PDB entry 6M9X | X-ray diffraction, 1.81 A resolution | chains B and D of the 4 polymer chains in the assembly

Chain B (and D):
Name: Fluorescent protein lanFP10A
From: Branchiostoma floridae
Notes: chain D of this document is another copy of the same molecule, construct and numbering; everything in this record applies to it too
Reference sequence: C3YRA2 (C3YRA2_BRAFL); residues 2-219 here correspond to UniProt positions 9-226 (UniProt number = residue number + 7)
Sequence (227 residues; each row starts with the number of its first residue; note: 2 numbers in that range are skipped by the numbering (no residue carries them; nothing is unmodelled there)):
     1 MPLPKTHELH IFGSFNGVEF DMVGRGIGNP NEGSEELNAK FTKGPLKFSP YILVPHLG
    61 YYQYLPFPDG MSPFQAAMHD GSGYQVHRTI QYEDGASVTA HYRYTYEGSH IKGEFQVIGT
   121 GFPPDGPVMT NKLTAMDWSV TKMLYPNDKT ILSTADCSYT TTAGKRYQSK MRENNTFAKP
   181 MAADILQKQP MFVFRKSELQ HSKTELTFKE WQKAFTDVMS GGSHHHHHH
Not modelled in the structure: 1, 220-229
Sequence notes: expression tag (1, 220-229); chromophore (58, 58, 58)
Modified positions: Gly-58 (chromophore; JBY)
Covalently attached groups: covalent link Gly-58/Tyr-61
From the paper describing this entry:
  - catalytic residues: Arg-88 (proposed by the authors, not directly observed)
  - catalytic residues: Glu-35

Interface between chain B and chain D:
Residue-residue contacts (34; chain B residue first):
  Asn-16(B) / Thr-176(D)
  Gly-17(B) / Gln-85(D)
  Glu-19(B) / Arg-103(D)  salt bridge
  Gln-85(B) / Gly-17(D)
  His-87(B) / Ser-97(D)
  His-87(B) / Thr-99(D)  hydrogen bond
  His-87(B) / Ile-118(D)
  His-87(B) / Thr-120(D)  hydrogen bond
  Thr-89(B) / Gln-91(D)
  Thr-89(B) / Thr-99(D)
  Gln-91(B) / Arg-172(D)
  Gly-95(B) / Arg-172(D)  hydrogen bond (backbone-side chain)
  Ser-97(B) / His-87(D)
  Ser-97(B) / Asn-174(D)
  Thr-99(B) / His-87(D)  hydrogen bond
  Thr-99(B) / Thr-89(D)
  Thr-99(B) / Thr-99(D)
  His-101(B) / Ile-118(D)
  Arg-103(B) / Glu-19(D)  salt bridge
  Gln-116(B) / Gln-116(D)  hydrogen bond
  Ile-118(B) / His-87(D)
  Ile-118(B) / His-101(D)
  Thr-120(B) / His-87(D)  hydrogen bond
  Thr-120(B) / Asn-174(D)  hydrogen bond
  Thr-120(B) / Thr-176(D)
  Gly-121(B) / Asn-174(D)
  Pro-124(B) / Asn-147(D)
  Asn-147(B) / Pro-124(D)
  Arg-172(B) / Gln-91(D)
  Arg-172(B) / Gly-95(D)  hydrogen bond (side chain-backbone)
  Asn-174(B) / Thr-120(D)  hydrogen bond
  Asn-174(B) / Gly-121(D)  hydrogen bond (side chain-backbone)
  Thr-176(B) / Asn-16(D)
  Thr-176(B) / Thr-120(D)
Also at the interface, not in a pair above, chain B (23 interface residues in all): Val-98, Thr-150
Also at the interface, not in a pair above, chain D (25 interface residues in all): Ser-14, Val-98, Gly-119, Thr-150

Overview:
Chain B and chain D form an interface of 23 and 25 residues respectively, with 10 hydrogen bonds and 2 salt
bridges. Among the polar pairs are Glu-19(B)/Arg-103(D), His-87(B)/Thr-99(D) and His-87(B)/Thr-120(D). The
paper reports catalytic residues Arg-88(B) and Glu-35(B).
Chain B and chain D are both Fluorescent protein lanFP10A (Branchiostoma floridae); the structure, X-ray
Structure of Branchiostoma floridae fluorescent protein lanFP10A, was determined by X-ray diffraction,
deposited together with 6M9Z, 6M9Y and 6MAS.
